PDB entry 7LN3 | electron microscopy, 3.45 A resolution | chains B and G of the 7 polymer chains in the assembly

# Chain B
Molecule: Transitional endoplasmic reticulum ATPase
From: Homo sapiens
Notes: EC 3.6.4.6
Reference sequence: P55072 (TERA_HUMAN); numbering as in UniProt (aligned over 1-806)
Chain sequence (806 residues; row label = number of the first residue in the row):
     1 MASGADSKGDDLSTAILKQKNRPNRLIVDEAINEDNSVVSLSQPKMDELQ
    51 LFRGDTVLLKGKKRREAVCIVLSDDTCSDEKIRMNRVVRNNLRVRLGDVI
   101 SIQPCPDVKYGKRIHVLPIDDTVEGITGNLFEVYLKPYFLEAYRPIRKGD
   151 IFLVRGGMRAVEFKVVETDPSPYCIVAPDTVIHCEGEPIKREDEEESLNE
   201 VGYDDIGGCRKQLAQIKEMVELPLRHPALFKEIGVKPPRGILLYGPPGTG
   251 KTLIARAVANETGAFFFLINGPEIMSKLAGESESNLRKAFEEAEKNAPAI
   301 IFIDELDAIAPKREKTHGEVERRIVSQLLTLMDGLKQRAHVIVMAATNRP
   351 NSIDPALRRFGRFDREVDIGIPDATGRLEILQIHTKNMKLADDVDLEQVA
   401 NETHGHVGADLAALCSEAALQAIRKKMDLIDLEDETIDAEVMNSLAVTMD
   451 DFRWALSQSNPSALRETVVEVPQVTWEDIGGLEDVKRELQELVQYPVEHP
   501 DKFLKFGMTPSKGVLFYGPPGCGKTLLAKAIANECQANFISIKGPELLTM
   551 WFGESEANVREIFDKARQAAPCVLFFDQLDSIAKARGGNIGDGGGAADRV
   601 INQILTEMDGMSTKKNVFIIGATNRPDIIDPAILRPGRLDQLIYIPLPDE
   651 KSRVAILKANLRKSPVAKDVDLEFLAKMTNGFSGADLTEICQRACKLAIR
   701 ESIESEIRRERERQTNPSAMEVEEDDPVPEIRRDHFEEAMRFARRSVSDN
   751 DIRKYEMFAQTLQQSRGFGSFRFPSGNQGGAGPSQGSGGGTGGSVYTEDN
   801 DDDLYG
Not modelled in the structure: 1-22, 715-726, 776-806
Construct notes: engineered mutation Glu232 (Ala in P55072), Gln578 (Glu in P55072)
Curated features (UniProtKB/Swiss-Prot):
  - region: Thr797 to Gly806 (Interaction with UBXN6)
  - motif: Asp802 to Gly806 (PIM motif)
  - binding site (ATP): Pro247 to Leu253, Asn348, His384, Gly521 to Leu526
  - modified residue: Ala2 (N-acetylalanine), Ser3 (Phosphoserine), Ser7 (Phosphoserine), Ser13 (Phosphoserine), Ser37 (Phosphoserine), Lys315 (N6,N6,N6-trimethyllysine), Thr436 (Phosphothreonine), Ser462 (Phosphoserine), Lys502 (N6-acetyllysine), Lys505 (N6-acetyllysine), Lys668 (N6-acetyllysine), Ser702 (Phosphoserine), Lys754 (N6-acetyllysine), Ser770 (Phosphoserine), Ser775 (Phosphoserine), Ser787 (Phosphoserine), Tyr805 (Phosphotyrosine)
  - cross-link (Glycyl lysine isopeptide (Lys-Gly)): Lys8 (interchain with G-Cter in SUMO2), Lys18 (interchain with G-Cter in SUMO2)
  - natural variant: Arg95 (R95G: In IBMPFD1), Gly97 (G97E: In CMT2Y), Ile126 (I126F: In IBMPFD1; uncertain significance), Arg155 (R155C: In IBMPFD1; R155H: In FTDALS6 and IBMPFD1; R155L: In IBMPFD1; R155P: In IBMPFD1; R155S: In IBMPFD1), Arg159 (R159G: In FTDALS6; R159H: In IBMPFD1), Ala160 (A160T: In IBMPFD1; uncertain significance), Glu185 (E185K: In CMT2Y), Arg191 (R191Q: In FTDALS6 and IBMPFD1), Leu198 (L198W: In IBMPFD1), Glu232 (A232E: In IBMPFD1; this construct carries the variant), Ile254 (I254F: In IBMPFD1; uncertain significance), Ile369 (I369T: In IBMPFD1; uncertain significance), 2 further natural variant entries in UniProt
  - mutagenesis: Phe52 to Asp55 (Abolishes interaction with NPLOC4; when associated with A-110), Arg53 (R53A: Minor effect on affinity for ATP and ADP), Arg86 (R86A: Strongly increased affinity for ATP. Strongly reduced affinity for ADP), Tyr110 (Y110A: Abolishes interaction with NPLOC4; when associated with 52-A--A-55), Arg113 to His115 (Severely reduced binding to DERL1), Phe131 (F131R: Severely reduced binding to DERL1), Leu140 (L140D: Severely reduced binding to DERL1), Asp179 (D179R: No effect on binding to DERL1), His183 (H183W: Severely reduced binding to DERL1), Lys251 (K251Q: Impairs ERAD degradation of HMGCR and does not inhibit interaction with RHBDD1; when associated with Q-524), Glu305 (E305Q: Defect in ubiquitin-dependent protein degradation by the proteasome; when associated with Q-578), Lys312 (K312A: Does not affect methylation by VCPKMT), 7 further mutagenesis entries in UniProt
Ion coordination: Mg2+: Thr525 (together with ATP)
Ligand contacts:
  - ADP (adenosine-5'-diphosphate): Asp205, Ile206, Gly207, Pro246, Pro247, Gly248, Thr249, Gly250, Lys251, Thr252, Leu253, Ile380, His384, Gly408, Ala409, Ala412
  - ATP (adenosine-5'-triphosphate), molecule 1: Asp333, Arg359, Arg362
  - ATP, molecule 2: Asp478, Ile479, Gly480, Pro519, Pro520, Gly521, Cys522, Gly523, Lys524, Thr525, Leu526, Gln578, Asn624, Ile656, Asn660, Gly684, Ala685, Thr688
  - ATP, molecule 3: Asp609, Ala632, Arg635, Arg638
What the authors report for this chain:
  - mutagenesis - W551A/F552A, R599A: abolished catalytic activity
  - mutagenesis - I590A/D592A: unchanged catalytic activity
  - mutagenesis - L464A: decreased catalytic activity
  - disease-associated variants - A232E: increased catalytic activity (citing earlier work)
  - mutagenesis - E578Q: decreased catalytic activity (citing earlier work)

# Chain G
Molecule: polyubiquitinated Ub-Eos
From: Mus musculus
Chain sequence (22 residues; numbered 1 to 22; the number before each row is that of its first residue; X marks 22 residues of unknown identity (built as UNK)):
     1 XXXXXXXXXXXXXXXXXXXXXX

# How chain B and chain G interact
Interface residues of chain B (facing chain G), 9 residues: Lys277, Leu278, Ala279, Met550, Trp551, Phe552, Gly591, Gly593, Gly594

# Summary
No residue of chain B is in contact with chain G. Ligands of chain B: 3 copies of ATP and ADP. The paper
reports that W551A/F552A and R599A of chain B abolish catalytic activity; L464A and E578Q of chain B reduce
catalytic activity; 6 substitutions were tested in all.
Chain B is Transitional endoplasmic reticulum ATPase (Homo sapiens) and chain G is polyubiquitinated Ub-Eos
(Mus musculus); the structure, Cryo-EM structure of human p97 in complex with Npl4/Ufd1 and polyubiquitinated
Ub-Eos (FOM, Class 2), was determined by electron microscopy, deposited together with 7LMZ, 7LN0, 7LN1, 7LN2,
7LN4, 7LN5 and 7LN6.
